PDB entry 3GNB | X-ray diffraction, 3.00 A resolution | chains A and D of the 3 polymer chains in the assembly

== Chain A ==
Name: V(D)J recombination-activating protein 1
From: Mus musculus
Notes: fragment: Nonamer binding domain:
Reference sequence: P15919 (RAG1_MOUSE); numbering as in UniProt (aligned over 389-464)
Chain sequence (96 residues; numbered 369 to 464; the number before each row is that of its first residue):
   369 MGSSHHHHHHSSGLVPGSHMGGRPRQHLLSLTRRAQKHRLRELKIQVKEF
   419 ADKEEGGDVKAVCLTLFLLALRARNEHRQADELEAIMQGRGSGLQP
Not modelled in the structure: 369-388, 457-464
Construct notes: expression tag (369-388)
What the authors report for this chain:
  - binding site for the 14-nt DNA strand: Arg402
  - specificity-determining residues: Gly390, Arg391 (proposed by the authors, not directly observed)
  - mutagenesis - R407A: decreased catalytic activity on nicking
  - mutagenesis - R407A: abolished catalytic activity
  - mutagenesis - R391A, R391L, R393A, N443A/H445A: decreased catalytic activity
  - mutagenesis - K405A: decreased catalytic activity (hairpin activity)
  - disease-associated variants - R393C, R393H, S398P, A441V: decreased binding to DNA (proposed by the authors, not directly observed)
  - disease-associated variants - D426G: decreased stability (proposed by the authors, not directly observed)
  - mutagenesis - R407A, N443A/H445A: decreased binding to DNA

== Chain D ==
Molecule: 14-nt DNA strand
Sequence (14 nucleotides; numbered 1 to 14; the number before each row is that of its first residue):
     1 AATTTTCAGAAACC

== Chain A / chain D interface ==
Pairs across the interface (11; chain A residue first):
  Gly389(A) - DC14(D)  sugar contact
  Gly390(A) - DC13(D)  hydrogen bond to the base
  Arg391(A) - DA11(D)  hydrogen bond to the base
  Arg391(A) - DA12(D)  base contact
  Pro392(A) - DA12(D)  phosphate contact
  Pro392(A) - DC13(D)  phosphate contact
  Arg402(A) - DT6(D)  base contact
  Lys405(A) - DT3(D)  salt bridge to the phosphate
  Lys405(A) - DT4(D)  salt bridge to the phosphate
  Arg409(A) - DT5(D)  salt bridge to the phosphate
  Lys412(A) - DT4(D)  salt bridge to the phosphate
Interface residues without a listed pair, chain D (9 interface residues in all): DA10

== Summary ==
8 residues of chain A and 9 residues of chain D are in contact, with 2 hydrogen bonds and 4 salt bridges.
Polar pairs include Gly390(A)-DC13(D), Arg391(A)-DA11(D) and Lys405(A)-DT3(D). From the paper: a binding site
for the 14-nt DNA strand at Arg402(A); R393C, R393H and S398P of chain A, among others, reduce binding to DNA;
11 substitutions were tested in all.
Chain A is V(D)J recombination-activating protein 1 (Mus musculus) and chain D is a 14-nt DNA strand; the
structure, Crystal structure of the RAG1 nonamer-binding domain with DNA, was determined by X-ray diffraction,
deposited together with 3GNA.
